Entry 2XAC (X-ray diffraction, 2.71 A resolution); this record covers chains A and X of the 4 polymer chains in the assembly.

== Chain A ==
Molecule: Vascular endothelial growth factor B
Source organism: Homo sapiens
Notes: fragment: receptor-binding domain, residues 31-129
Reference sequence: P49765 (VEGFB_HUMAN); residues 10-108 here correspond to UniProt positions 31-129 (UniProt number = residue number + 21)
Chain sequence (99 residues; each row starts with the number of its first residue):
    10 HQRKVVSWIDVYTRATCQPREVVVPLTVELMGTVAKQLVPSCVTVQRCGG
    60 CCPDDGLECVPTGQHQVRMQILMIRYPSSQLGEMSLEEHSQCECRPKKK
Disulfides: C26-C68, C57-C101, C61-C103
From the paper describing this entry:
  - conformationally variable residues (loop rearrangement): T36 to Q46
  - mutagenesis - D63A, D63A/D64A/E67A: decreased binding to Vascular endothelial growth factor receptor 1 (chain X) (citing earlier work)

== Chain X ==
Molecule: Vascular endothelial growth factor receptor 1
Source organism: Homo sapiens
Notes: EC 2.7.10.1; fragment: domain 2, residues 129-226
Reference sequence: P17948 (VGFR1_HUMAN); residue numbers follow UniProt; this construct covers 129-226
Chain sequence (98 residues; each row starts with the number of its first residue):
   129 SDTGRPFVEMYSEIPEIIHMTEGRELVIPCRVTSPNITVTLKKFPLDTLI
   179 PDGKRIIWDSRKGFIISNATYKEIGLLTCEATVNGHLYKTNYLTHRQT
Unresolved in the structure: 129-131
Curated features (UniProtKB/Swiss-Prot):
  - glycosylation (N-linked (GlcNAc...) asparagine): N164, N196
Disulfides: C158-C207

== How chain A and chain X interact ==
Residue-residue contacts (9; chain A residue first):
  V48(A) with L221(X), hydrophobic
  Q79(A) with E141(X), hydrogen bond
  L81(A) with I142(X), hydrophobic; L221(X), hydrophobic
  S88(A) with I142(X); I145(X)
  Q89(A) with I142(X)
  L90(A) with E141(X); I142(X), hydrophobic
Interface residues without a listed pair, chain A (8 interface residues in all): Q46, I83
Interface residues without a listed pair, chain X (6 interface residues in all): P143, H223
The authors on this interface:
  - interface residues, chain A: V48(A), L81(A), I83(A), S88(A), L90(A)
  - interface residues, chain X: Y139(X), I142(X), Y199(X), N219(X), L221(X)

== Overview ==
8 residues of chain A face 6 of chain X across their interface; the contacts include 1 hydrogen bond. The
hydrogen-bonded pair is Q79(A)-E141(X). The paper reports that D63A and D63A/D64A/E67A of chain A reduce
binding to Vascular endothelial growth factor receptor 1 (chain X); interface residues V48(A), L81(A) and
Y139(X) among others.
Chain A is Vascular endothelial growth factor B and chain X is Vascular endothelial growth factor receptor 1,
both from Homo sapiens; the structure, Structural Insights into the Binding of VEGF-B by VEGFR-1D2:
Recognition and Specificity, was determined by X-ray diffraction.
